2PGH - chains A and C of the 4 polymer chains in the assembly; structure by X-ray diffraction, 2.80 A resolution.

[Chain A (and C)]
Name: Hemoglobin (aquo met) (alpha chain)
Organism: Sus scrofa
Notes: chain C of this document is another copy of the same molecule, construct and numbering; everything in this record applies to it too
Reference sequence: P01965 (HBA_PIG); residues 1-141 here = UniProt positions 1-141
Sequence (141 residues; numbered 1 to 141; the number before each row is that of its first residue):
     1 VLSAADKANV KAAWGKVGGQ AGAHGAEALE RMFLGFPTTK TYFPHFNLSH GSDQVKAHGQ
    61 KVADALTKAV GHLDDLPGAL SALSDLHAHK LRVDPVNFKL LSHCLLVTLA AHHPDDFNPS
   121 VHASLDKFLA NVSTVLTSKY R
Curated features (UniProtKB/Swiss-Prot):
  - binding site (O2): H58
  - binding site (heme b): H87
  - modified residue: S3 (Phosphoserine), K7 (N6-succinyllysine), K11 (N6-succinyllysine), K16 (N6-acetyllysine), K40 (N6-succinyllysine), S49 (Phosphoserine), S102 (Phosphoserine), T108 (Phosphothreonine), S124 (Phosphoserine), T134 (Phosphothreonine), T137 (Phosphothreonine), S138 (Phosphoserine)
Bound ions: heme Fe near H87 (its only coordinating residue here)
Small-molecule neighbours: heme (HEM): M32, T39, Y42, F43, H45, H58, K61, V62, A65, L66, L83, L86, H87, L91, V93, N97, F98, L101, L136

[Interface between chain A and chain C]
Residue-residue contacts - 8 pairs, chain A then chain C:
  V1(A) - S138(C)
  V1(A) - R141(C)
  S3(A) - R141(C)
  D6(A) - R141(C)
  D126(A) - R141(C)  salt bridge
  K127(A) - R141(C)
  R141(A) - S3(C)
  R141(A) - K127(C)
Interface residues without a listed pair, chain A (8 interface residues in all): A123, S138
Interface residues without a listed pair, chain C (5 interface residues in all): V1

[Overview]
8 residues of chain A and 5 residues of chain C are in contact, with 1 salt bridge. Its one salt-bridged
contact is D126(A)-R141(C). Bound to chain A: heme. UniProt lists O2-binding residue H58(A) and heme b-binding
residue H87(A) on chain A.
Chain A and chain C are both Hemoglobin (aquo met) (alpha chain) (Sus scrofa); the structure, Structure
determination of aquomet porcine hemoglobin at 2.8 angstrom resolution, was determined by X-ray diffraction.
